7LI9 - chains A and B of the 3 polymer chains in the assembly; structure by electron microscopy, 3.90 A resolution.

[Chain A]
Molecule: Sodium-dependent serotonin transporter
Organism: Homo sapiens
Reference sequence: P31645 (SC6A4_HUMAN); numbering as in UniProt (aligned over 79-617)
Sequence (539 residues; each row starts with the number of its first residue):
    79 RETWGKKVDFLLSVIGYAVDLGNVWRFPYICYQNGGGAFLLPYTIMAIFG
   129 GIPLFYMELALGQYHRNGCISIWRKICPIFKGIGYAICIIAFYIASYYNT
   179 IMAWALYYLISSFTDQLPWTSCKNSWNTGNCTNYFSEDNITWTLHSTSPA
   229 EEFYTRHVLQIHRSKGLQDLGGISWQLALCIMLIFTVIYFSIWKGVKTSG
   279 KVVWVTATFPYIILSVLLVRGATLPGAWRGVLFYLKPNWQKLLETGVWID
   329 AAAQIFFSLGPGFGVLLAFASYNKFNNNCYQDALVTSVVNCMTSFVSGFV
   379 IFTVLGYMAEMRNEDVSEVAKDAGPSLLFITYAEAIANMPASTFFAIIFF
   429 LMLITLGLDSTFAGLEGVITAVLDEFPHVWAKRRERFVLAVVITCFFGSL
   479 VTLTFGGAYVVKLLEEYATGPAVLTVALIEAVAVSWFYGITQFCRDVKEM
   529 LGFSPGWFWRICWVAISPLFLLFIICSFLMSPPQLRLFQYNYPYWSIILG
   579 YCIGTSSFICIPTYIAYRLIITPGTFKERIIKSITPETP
Disulfide bonds: Cys200-Cys209
Covalently attached groups: N-acetylglucosamine (NAG) linked to Asn208
Ligand contacts:
  - serotonin (SRO), molecule 1: Asp98, Ala169, Ile172, Ala173, Tyr176, Phe335, Phe341, Val343, Ser438, Thr439, Gly442, Leu443
  - serotonin (SRO), molecule 2: Ile327, Asp328, Glu494, Tyr495, Pro499, Phe556, Leu557, Ser559, Pro561, Gly578, Tyr579
From the paper describing this entry:
  - conformationally variable residues (helix shift): Tyr95

[Chain B]
Molecule: variable domain of 15B8 antibody Fab heavy chain
Organism: Mus musculus
Notes: antibody fragment or engineered binder
Sequence (118 residues; numbered 20 to 137; the number before each row is that of its first residue):
    20 QVQLQQSGPELVKLGASVRISCKASGYRFSYSWMNWVKQRPGKGLEWIGR
    70 IYPGDGDTKYSGKFKGKATLTADKSSSTVYMQLSSLTSEDSAVYFCARSA
   120 YGSEGFAMDYWGQGTSVT
Disulfide bonds: Cys41-Cys115

[Interface between chain A and chain B]
Pairs across the interface (16; chain A residue first):
  Lys201(A) with Trp52(B), hydrogen bond (backbone-side chain); Tyr71(B); Gly75(B); Asp76(B), salt bridge
  Asn202(A) with Trp52(B); Gly121(B); Gly124(B)
  Asn205(A) with Ser122(B)
  Thr206(A) with Tyr120(B); Gly121(B); Ser122(B), hydrogen bond (backbone-backbone)
  Cys209(A) with Arg47(B), hydrogen bond (backbone-side chain); Tyr50(B)
  Thr210(A) with Tyr50(B)
  Asn211(A) with Tyr50(B), hydrogen bond (backbone-side chain); Tyr71(B), hydrogen bond
Other interface residues (no listed pair), chain B (11 interface residues in all): Ser49

[Overview]
7 residues of chain A face 11 of chain B across their interface; the contacts include 5 hydrogen bonds and 1
salt bridge. Polar contacts include Lys201(A)-Asp76(B), Lys201(A)-Trp52(B) and Cys209(A)-Arg47(B). Bound to
chain A: serotonin. Covalently linked N-acetylglucosamine: at Asn208(A). The paper reports conformational
variability at Tyr95(A).
Here chain A is Sodium-dependent serotonin transporter (Homo sapiens) and chain B is variable domain of 15B8
antibody Fab heavy chain (Mus musculus). Entry 7LI9 (5-HT bound serotonin transporter reconstituted in lipid
nanodisc in KCl) was determined by electron microscopy, deposited together with 7LI6, 7LI7, 7LI8, 7LIA and
7MGW.
